Entry 6UU4 (X-ray diffraction, 4.30 A resolution (low resolution: residue-level contacts below are approximate; hydrogen-bond / salt-bridge calls are withheld)); this record covers chains CCC and 111 of the 9 polymer chains in the assembly.

Chain CCC:
Name: DNA-directed RNA polymerase subunit beta
From: Escherichia coli
Notes: EC 2.7.7.6
UniProtKB: P0A8V4 (RPOB_ECO57); residue numbers follow UniProt; this construct covers 1-1342
Sequence (1342 residues; each row starts with the number of its first residue):
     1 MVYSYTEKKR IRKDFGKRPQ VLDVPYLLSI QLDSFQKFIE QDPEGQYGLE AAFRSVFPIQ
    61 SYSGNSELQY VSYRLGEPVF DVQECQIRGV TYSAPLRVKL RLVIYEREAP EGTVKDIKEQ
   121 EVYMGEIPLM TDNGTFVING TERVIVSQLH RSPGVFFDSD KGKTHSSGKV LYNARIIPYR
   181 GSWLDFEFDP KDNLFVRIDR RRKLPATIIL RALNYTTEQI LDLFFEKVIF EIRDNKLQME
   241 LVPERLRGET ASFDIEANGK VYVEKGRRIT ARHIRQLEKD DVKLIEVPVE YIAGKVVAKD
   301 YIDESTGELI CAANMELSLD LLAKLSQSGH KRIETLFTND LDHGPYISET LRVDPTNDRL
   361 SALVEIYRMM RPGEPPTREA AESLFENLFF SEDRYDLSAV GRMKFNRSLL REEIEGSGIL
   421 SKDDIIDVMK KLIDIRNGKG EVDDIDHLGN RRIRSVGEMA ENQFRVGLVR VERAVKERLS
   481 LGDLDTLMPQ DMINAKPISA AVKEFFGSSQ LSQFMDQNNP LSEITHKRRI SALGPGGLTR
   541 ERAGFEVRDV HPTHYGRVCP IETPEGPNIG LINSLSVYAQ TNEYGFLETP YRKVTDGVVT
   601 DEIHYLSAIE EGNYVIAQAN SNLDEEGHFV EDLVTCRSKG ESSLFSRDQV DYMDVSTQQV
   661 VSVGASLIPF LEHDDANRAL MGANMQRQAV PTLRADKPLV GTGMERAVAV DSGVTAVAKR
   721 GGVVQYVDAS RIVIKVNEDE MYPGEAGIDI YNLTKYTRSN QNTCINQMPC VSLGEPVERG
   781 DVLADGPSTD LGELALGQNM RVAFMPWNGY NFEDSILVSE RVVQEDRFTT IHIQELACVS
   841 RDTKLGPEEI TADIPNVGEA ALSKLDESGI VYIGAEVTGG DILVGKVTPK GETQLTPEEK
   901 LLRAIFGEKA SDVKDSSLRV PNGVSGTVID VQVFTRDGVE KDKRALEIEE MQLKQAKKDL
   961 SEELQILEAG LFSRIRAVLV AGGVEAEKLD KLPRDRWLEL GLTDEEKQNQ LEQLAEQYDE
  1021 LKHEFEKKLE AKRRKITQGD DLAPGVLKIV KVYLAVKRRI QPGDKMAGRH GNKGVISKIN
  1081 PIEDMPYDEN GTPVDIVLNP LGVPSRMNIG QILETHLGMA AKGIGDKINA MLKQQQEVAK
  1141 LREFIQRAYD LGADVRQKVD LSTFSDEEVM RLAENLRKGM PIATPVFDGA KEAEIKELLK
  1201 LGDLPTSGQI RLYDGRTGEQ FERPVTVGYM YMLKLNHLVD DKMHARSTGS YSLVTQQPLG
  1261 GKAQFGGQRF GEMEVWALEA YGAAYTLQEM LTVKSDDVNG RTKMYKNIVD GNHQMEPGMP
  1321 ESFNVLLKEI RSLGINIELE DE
Unresolved in the structure: 1-2
Small-molecule neighbours: GTP: Glu-565, Glu-813, Ser-1105, Arg-1106
Swiss-Prot annotation at these positions:
  - modified residue (N6-acetyllysine): Lys-1022, Lys-1200

Chain 111:
Molecule: Synthetic DNA 50-MER (promoter non-template strand)
Sequence (50 nucleotides; row label = number of the first residue in the row):
    10 ACCTTGACAT CCCACCTCAC GTATGCTATA ATGTGTGCAG TCTGACGCGG
Unresolved in the structure: 10-26, 45

Chain CCC / chain 111 interface:
Residue-residue contacts (16):
  Arg-151(CCC) / DT50(111)
  Arg-175(CCC) / DT50(111)
  Trp-183(CCC) / DG49(111)
  Trp-183(CCC) / DT50(111)
  Asp-185(CCC) / DT50(111)
  Asp-199(CCC) / DG49(111)
  Arg-200(CCC) / DT50(111)
  Arg-371(CCC) / DG44(111)
  Glu-374(CCC) / DT43(111)
  Glu-374(CCC) / DG44(111)
  Pro-375(CCC) / DG42(111)
  Arg-470(CCC) / DG46(111)
  Arg-473(CCC) / DG46(111)
  Glu-541(CCC) / DC51(111)
  Arg-542(CCC) / DT50(111)
  Arg-542(CCC) / DC51(111)
Other interface residues (no listed pair), chain CCC (18 interface residues in all): Gly-181, Val-466, Gly-537, Leu-538, Thr-539
Other interface residues (no listed pair), chain 111 (9 interface residues in all): DC47, DA48

Overview:
18 residues of chain CCC and 9 residues of chain 111 are in contact. Ligands of chain CCC: GTP.
Chain CCC is DNA-directed RNA polymerase subunit beta (Escherichia coli) and chain 111 is Synthetic DNA 50-MER
(promoter non-template strand); the structure, E. coli sigma-S transcription initiation complex with a 3-nt
RNA ("old" crystal soaked with GTP and ..., was determined by X-ray diffraction, deposited together with 6UTV,
6UTW, 6UTX, 6UTY, 6UTZ, 6UU0 and 11 further entries.
